Entry 3O3E (X-ray diffraction, 1.85 A resolution); this record covers chains A and C of the 3 polymer chains in the assembly.

[Chain A]
Molecule: HLA class I histocompatibility antigen, A-2 alpha chain
Organism: Homo sapiens
UniProt: P01892 (1A02_HUMAN); residues 1-275 here correspond to UniProt positions 25-299 (UniProt number = residue number + 24)
Amino-acid sequence (275 residues; numbered 1 to 275; the number before each row is that of its first residue):
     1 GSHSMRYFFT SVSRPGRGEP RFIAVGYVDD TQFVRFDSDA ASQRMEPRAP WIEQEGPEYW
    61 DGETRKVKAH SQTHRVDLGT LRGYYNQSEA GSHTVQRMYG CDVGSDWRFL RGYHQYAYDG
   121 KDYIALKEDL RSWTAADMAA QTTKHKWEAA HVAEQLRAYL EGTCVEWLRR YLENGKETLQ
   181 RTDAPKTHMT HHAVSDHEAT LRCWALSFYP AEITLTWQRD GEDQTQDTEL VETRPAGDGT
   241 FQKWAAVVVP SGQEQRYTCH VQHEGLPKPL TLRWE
Disulfide bonds: Cys101-Cys164, Cys203-Cys259
Reported in the primary citation:
  - conformationally variable residues (side-chain flip): Lys66

[Chain C]
Molecule: Peptidomimetic ELA-2.1
Amino-acid sequence (8 residues; row label = number of the first residue in the row):
     1 XLAXXLTV
Modified / non-standard residues: BAL (beta-alanine) at position 1; TIG (N-(2-aminoethyl)-L-tryptophan) at position 4; 3AZ (3-(aminomethyl)benzoic acid) at position 5

[Interface between chain A and chain C]
Contacting residue pairs (36; chain A residue first):
  Tyr7(A) with BAL_1(C); Leu2(C), hydrophobic
  Phe9(A) with Leu2(C), hydrophobic
  Met45(A) with Leu2(C), hydrophobic
  Glu63(A) with BAL_1(C), hydrogen bond (side chain-backbone); Leu2(C), hydrogen bond (side chain-backbone)
  Lys66(A) with BAL_1(C); Leu2(C); Ala3(C)
  Val67(A) with Leu2(C)
  His70(A) with Ala3(C)
  Thr73(A) with 3AZ_5(C); Leu6(C), hydrogen bond (side chain-backbone); Thr7(C)
  Val76(A) with Thr7(C)
  Asp77(A) with Thr7(C); Val8(C), hydrogen bond (side chain-backbone)
  Thr80(A) with Val8(C)
  Leu81(A) with Val8(C), hydrophobic
  Tyr84(A) with Val8(C), hydrogen bond (side chain-backbone)
  Arg97(A) with Leu6(C)
  Tyr99(A) with Leu2(C); Ala3(C), hydrogen bond (side chain-backbone)
  His114(A) with Leu6(C)
  Tyr116(A) with Val8(C), hydrophobic
  Thr143(A) with Val8(C), hydrogen bond (side chain-backbone)
  Trp147(A) with Leu6(C); Thr7(C), hydrogen bond (side chain-backbone); Val8(C), hydrophobic
  Val152(A) with Leu6(C), hydrophobic
  Gln155(A) with TIG_4(C)
  Leu156(A) with TIG_4(C)
  Tyr159(A) with BAL_1(C), hydrogen bond (side chain-backbone); Leu2(C); Ala3(C)
  Trp167(A) with BAL_1(C)
Other interface residues (no listed pair), chain A (29 interface residues in all): Met5, Tyr123, Lys146, Thr163, Tyr171

[Summary]
29 residues of chain A and 8 residues of chain C are in contact; the contacts include 9 hydrogen bonds. Polar
contacts include Glu63(A)-BAL_1(C), Glu63(A)-Leu2(C) and Thr73(A)-Leu6(C). The paper reports conformational
variability at Lys66(A).
Here chain A is HLA class I histocompatibility antigen, A-2 alpha chain (Homo sapiens) and chain C is
Peptidomimetic ELA-2.1. Entry 3O3E (Human Class I MHC HLA-A2 in complex with the Peptidomimetic ELA-2.1) was
determined by X-ray diffraction, deposited together with 3O3A, 3O3B and 3O3D.
